PDB entry 7XT6 | electron microscopy, 3.63 A resolution | chains A and B of the 4 polymer chains in the assembly

== Chain A ==
Protein: B-cell antigen receptor complex-associated protein alpha chain
Source organism: Homo sapiens
UniProt: P11912 (CD79A_HUMAN); residues 33-169 here = UniProt positions 33-169
Chain sequence (137 residues; row label = number of the first residue in the row):
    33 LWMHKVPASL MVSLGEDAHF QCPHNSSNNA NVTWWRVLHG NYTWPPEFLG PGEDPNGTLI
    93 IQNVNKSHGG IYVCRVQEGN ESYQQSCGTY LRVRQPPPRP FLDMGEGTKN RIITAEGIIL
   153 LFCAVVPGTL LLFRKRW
UniProt features mapped onto this chain:
  - glycosylation (N-linked (GlcNAc...) asparagine): Asn-57, Asn-63, Asn-73, Asn-88, Asn-97, Asn-112
  - mutagenesis: Leu-152 (L152W: Blocks IgM BCR assembly), Ala-156 (A156W: Blocks IgM BCR assembly)
Disulfide bonds: Cys-54/Cys-106
Covalent attachments: N-acetylglucosamine (NAG) linked to Asn-57, Asn-63, Asn-73, Asn-88, Asn-97, Asn-112

== Chain B ==
Protein: Isoform 2 of Immunoglobulin heavy constant mu
Source organism: Homo sapiens
UniProt: P01871-2 (IGHM_HUMAN); residues 245-608 here correspond to UniProt positions 109-472 (UniProt number = residue number - 136)
Chain sequence (364 residues; row label = number of the first residue in the row):
   245 LPPKVSVFVP PRDGFFGNPR KSKLICQATG FSPRQIQVSW LREGKQVGSG VTTDQVQAEA
   305 KESGPTTYKV TSTLTIKESD WLGQSMFTCR VDHRGLTFQQ NASSMCVPDQ DTAIRVFAIP
   365 PSFASIFLTK STKLTCLVTD LTTYDSVTIS WTRQNGEAVK THTNISESHP NATFSAVGEA
   425 SICEDDWNSG ERFTCTVTHT DLPSPLKQTI SRPKGVALHR PDVYLLPPAR EQLNLRESAT
   485 ITCLVTGFSP ADVFVQWMQR GQPLSPEKYV TSAPMPEPQA PGRYFAHSIL TVSEEEWNTG
   545 ETYTCVVAHE ALPNRVTERT VDKSTEGEVS ADEEGFENLW ATASTFIVLF LLSLFYSTTV
   605 TLFK
Disordered / not traced: 608
Disulfide bonds: Cys-270/Cys-333, Cys-380/Cys-439, Cys-487/Cys-549
Covalent attachments: N-acetylglucosamine (NAG) linked to Asn-345, Asn-408; glycan linked to Asn-415

== Chain A / chain B interface ==
Pairs across the interface (27; chain A residue first):
  Leu-70(A) / Val-560(B)  hydrophobic
  Leu-70(A) / Glu-562(B)
  His-71(A) / Met-502(B)
  His-71(A) / Gly-505(B)
  Gly-72(A) / Gly-505(B)
  Asn-73(A) / Gly-505(B)
  Asn-73(A) / Gln-506(B)  hydrogen bond
  Thr-75(A) / Gln-500(B)
  Trp-76(A) / Phe-371(B)  hydrophobic
  Trp-76(A) / Leu-372(B)  hydrophobic
  Trp-76(A) / Phe-498(B)  hydrophobic
  Trp-76(A) / Ala-552(B)  hydrophobic
  Glu-79(A) / Asn-558(B)
  Glu-138(A) / Glu-578(B)
  Glu-138(A) / Asn-582(B)
  Gly-139(A) / Asn-582(B)  hydrogen bond (backbone-side chain)
  Asn-142(A) / Asn-582(B)
  Asn-142(A) / Leu-583(B)
  Asn-142(A) / Thr-586(B)  hydrogen bond (backbone-side chain)
  Ile-145(A) / Phe-590(B)  hydrophobic
  Thr-146(A) / Thr-589(B)
  Thr-146(A) / Phe-590(B)
  Leu-153(A) / Leu-593(B)  hydrophobic
  Val-157(A) / Tyr-600(B)  hydrogen bond (backbone-side chain)
  Gly-160(A) / Tyr-600(B)
  Leu-164(A) / Phe-607(B)  hydrophobic
  Phe-165(A) / Phe-607(B)  hydrophobic
Interface residues without a listed pair, chain A (25 interface residues in all): Arg-68, Arg-126, Thr-140, Arg-143, Gly-149, Ile-150, Ala-156, Thr-161
Interface residues without a listed pair, chain B (26 interface residues in all): Pro-507, Thr-548, Arg-559, Val-573, Glu-577, Gly-579

== Overview ==
Chain A and chain B form an interface of 25 and 26 residues respectively, with 4 hydrogen bonds. Polar
contacts include Asn-73(A)/Gln-506(B), Gly-139(A)/Asn-582(B) and Asn-142(A)/Thr-586(B). Covalently linked
N-acetylglucosamine: at Asn-57(A), Asn-63(A), Asn-73(A), Asn-88(A), Asn-97(A) and Asn-112(A). Covalently
linked N-acetylglucosamine: at Asn-345(B) and Asn-408(B).
Chain A is B-cell antigen receptor complex-associated protein alpha chain and chain B is Isoform 2 of
Immunoglobulin heavy constant mu, both from Homo sapiens; the structure, Structure of a membrane protein M3,
was determined by electron microscopy together with 7WSO from the same study.
